Entry 5UHF (X-ray diffraction, 4.34 A resolution (low resolution: residue-level contacts below are approximate; hydrogen-bond / salt-bridge calls are withheld)); this record covers chains A and C of the 8 polymer chains in the assembly.

== Chain A ==
Protein: DNA-directed RNA polymerase subunit alpha
Organism: Mycobacterium tuberculosis (strain ATCC 25618 / H37Rv)
Notes: EC 2.7.7.6
UniProtKB: P9WGZ1 (RPOA_MYCTU); numbering as in UniProt (aligned over 1-347)
Chain sequence (347 residues; each row starts with the number of its first residue):
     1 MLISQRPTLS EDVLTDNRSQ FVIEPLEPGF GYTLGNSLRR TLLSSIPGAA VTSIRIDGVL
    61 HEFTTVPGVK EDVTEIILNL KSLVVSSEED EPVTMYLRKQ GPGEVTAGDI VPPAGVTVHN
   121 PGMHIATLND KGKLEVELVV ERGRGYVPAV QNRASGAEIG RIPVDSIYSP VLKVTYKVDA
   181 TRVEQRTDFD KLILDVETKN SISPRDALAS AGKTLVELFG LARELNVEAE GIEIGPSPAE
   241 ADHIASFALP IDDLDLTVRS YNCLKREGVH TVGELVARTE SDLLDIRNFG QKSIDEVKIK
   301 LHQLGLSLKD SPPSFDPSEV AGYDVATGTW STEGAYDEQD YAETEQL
Disordered / not traced: 1-2, 227-347

== Chain C ==
Protein: DNA-directed RNA polymerase subunit beta
Organism: Mycobacterium tuberculosis (strain ATCC 25618 / H37Rv)
Notes: EC 2.7.7.6
UniProtKB: P9WGY9 (RPOB_MYCTU); numbering as in UniProt (aligned over 1-1178)
Chain sequence (1178 residues; numbered 1 to 1178; the number before each row is that of its first residue):
     1 MLEGCILADS RQSKTAASPS PSRPQSSSNN SVPGAPNRVS FAKLREPLEV PGLLDVQTDS
    61 FEWLIGSPRW RESAAERGDV NPVGGLEEVL YELSPIEDFS GSMSLSFSDP RFDDVKAPVD
   121 ECKDKDMTYA APLFVTAEFI NNNTGEIKSQ TVFMGDFPMM TEKGTFIING TERVVVSQLV
   181 RSPGVYFDET IDKSTDKTLH SVKVIPSRGA WLEFDVDKRD TVGVRIDRKR RQPVTVLLKA
   241 LGWTSEQIVE RFGFSEIMRS TLEKDNTVGT DEALLDIYRK LRPGEPPTKE SAQTLLENLF
   301 FKEKRYDLAR VGRYKVNKKL GLHVGEPITS STLTEEDVVA TIEYLVRLHE GQTTMTVPGG
   361 VEVPVETDDI DHFGNRRLRT VGELIQNQIR VGMSRMERVV RERMTTQDVE AITPQTLINI
   421 RPVVAAIKEF FGTSQLSQFM DQNNPLSGLT HKRRLSALGP GGLSRERAGL EVRDVHPSHY
   481 GRMCPIETPE GPNIGLIGSL SVYARVNPFG FIETPYRKVV DGVVSDEIVY LTADEEDRHV
   541 VAQANSPIDA DGRFVEPRVL VRRKAGEVEY VPSSEVDYMD VSPRQMVSVA TAMIPFLEHD
   601 DANRALMGAN MQRQAVPLVR SEAPLVGTGM ELRAAIDAGD VVVAEESGVI EEVSADYITV
   661 MHDNGTRRTY RMRKFARSNH GTCANQCPIV DAGDRVEAGQ VIADGPCTDD GEMALGKNLL
   721 VAIMPWEGHN YEDAIILSNR LVEEDVLTSI HIEEHEIDAR DTKLGAEEIT RDIPNISDEV
   781 LADLDERGIV RIGAEVRDGD ILVGKVTPKG ETELTPEERL LRAIFGEKAR EVRDTSLKVP
   841 HGESGKVIGI RVFSREDEDE LPAGVNELVR VYVAQKRKIS DGDKLAGRHG NKGVIGKILP
   901 VEDMPFLADG TPVDIILNTH GVPRRMNIGQ ILETHLGWCA HSGWKVDAAK GVPDWAARLP
   961 DELLEAQPNA IVSTPVFDGA QEAELQGLLS CTLPNRDGDV LVDADGKAML FDGRSGEPFP
  1021 YPVTVGYMYI MKLHHLVDDK IHARSTGPYS MITQQPLGGK AQFGGQRFGE MECWAMQAYG
  1081 AAYTLQELLT IKSDDTVGRV KVYEAIVKGE NIPEPGIPES FKVLLKELQS LCLNVEVLSS
  1141 DGAAIELREG EDEDLERAAA NLGINLSRNE SASVEDLA
Disordered / not traced: 1-27, 1154-1178
Residues lining bound ligands: 88D (N-(2-methylphenyl)-Nalpha-(selenophene-2-carbonyl)-D-phenylalaninamide): Val-475, His-476, Pro-477, Arg-562, Arg-563, Gly-566, Glu-567, Val-568
UniProt features mapped onto this chain:
  - natural variant: Val-423 (V423A: In strain: vr1), Leu-436 (L436P: In strain: vr2), Ser-437 (S437T: In strain: vr3), Gln-438 to Asp-441 (sequence variant, change not given here; In strain: RJ49), Gln-438 (Q438L: In strain: vr4), Phe-439 (F439V: In strain: RJ37), Met-440 to Asn-443 (deletion: In strain: RJ55), Asp-441 (D441V: In strain: vr3), Leu-449 to Lys-452 (sequence variant, change not given here; In strain: RJ48), His-451 (H451D: In strain: vr5; H451L: In strain: SP28; H451N: In strain: vr6; H451P: In strain: vr8; H451Q: In strain: vr1; H451R: In strain: vr7), Ser-456 (S456L: In strain: vr11 and RJ37; S456Q: In strain: vr9; S456W: In strain: vr10), Leu-458 (L458P: In strain: vr12 and SP22)
  - mutagenesis: Glu-138 (E138R: Weakens interaction with TRCF and CarD), Ile-147 (I147A: Weakens interaction with TRCF and CarD), Lys-148 (K148A: Does not affect association with TRCF, but weakens interaction with CarD), Ser-149 (S149A: Does not affect association with TRCF, but weakens interaction with CarD)

== Interface between chain A and chain C ==
Pairs across the interface (72; chain A residue first):
  Arg-18(A) / Arg-996(C)
  Arg-18(A) / Asp-997(C)
  Tyr-32(A) / Phe-1011(C)
  Tyr-32(A) / Gly-1016(C)
  Tyr-32(A) / Glu-1017(C)
  Tyr-32(A) / Pro-1018(C)
  Thr-33(A) / Ser-1015(C)
  Thr-33(A) / Glu-1017(C)
  Asn-36(A) / Gly-1013(C)
  Asn-36(A) / Gly-1016(C)
  Arg-39(A) / Glu-902(C)
  Arg-39(A) / Phe-906(C)
  Arg-40(A) / Glu-902(C)
  Arg-40(A) / Asp-903(C)
  Arg-40(A) / Gly-1013(C)
  Arg-40(A) / Arg-1014(C)
  Leu-60(A) / Ile-792(C)
  Leu-60(A) / Gly-793(C)
  His-61(A) / Ile-792(C)
  His-61(A) / Gly-793(C)
  His-61(A) / Ile-848(C)
  Glu-62(A) / Lys-876(C)
  Phe-63(A) / Phe-675(C)
  Phe-63(A) / Ile-750(C)
  Phe-63(A) / Ile-848(C)
  Thr-64(A) / Phe-675(C)
  Thr-65(A) / Ala-655(C)
  Thr-65(A) / Asp-656(C)
  Thr-65(A) / Lys-674(C)
  Pro-67(A) / Asp-656(C)
  Gly-68(A) / Ser-654(C)
  Val-69(A) / Ser-654(C)
  Val-69(A) / Ala-655(C)
  Lys-70(A) / Ala-655(C)
  Lys-70(A) / Ile-689(C)
  Lys-70(A) / Val-690(C)
  Lys-70(A) / Asp-691(C)
  Glu-71(A) / Ala-655(C)
  Asp-72(A) / Lys-674(C)
  Asp-72(A) / Cys-687(C)
  Thr-74(A) / Val-619(C)
  Thr-74(A) / Phe-675(C)
  Leu-78(A) / Val-619(C)
  Leu-78(A) / Arg-620(C)
  Thr-127(A) / Asp-691(C)
  Asn-129(A) / Glu-652(C)
  Asn-129(A) / Val-653(C)
  Lys-131(A) / Glu-652(C)
  Tyr-146(A) / Val-742(C)
  Tyr-146(A) / Glu-743(C)
  Tyr-146(A) / Lys-878(C)
  Arg-153(A) / Glu-795(C)
  Arg-153(A) / Lys-846(C)
  Ile-159(A) / Asp-783(C)
  Ile-159(A) / Arg-791(C)
  Ile-159(A) / Gly-793(C)
  Ile-159(A) / Ala-794(C)
  Arg-161(A) / Lys-846(C)
  Ile-162(A) / Lys-846(C)
  Asp-165(A) / Asp-745(C)
  Asp-165(A) / Lys-878(C)
  Ile-167(A) / Glu-743(C)
  Lys-173(A) / Asp-909(C)
  Lys-173(A) / Gly-910(C)
  Lys-173(A) / Thr-911(C)
  Lys-173(A) / Arg-996(C)
  Val-174(A) / Gly-910(C)
  Thr-175(A) / Ala-908(C)
  Thr-175(A) / Asp-909(C)
  Thr-175(A) / Gly-910(C)
  Tyr-176(A) / Gly-1016(C)
  Glu-197(A) / Arg-996(C)
Other interface residues (no listed pair), chain A (43 interface residues in all): Gly-29, Leu-43, Ser-44, Val-66, Glu-75, Lys-81, Asp-130, Pro-163
Other interface residues (no listed pair), chain C (51 interface residues in all): Tyr-657, Asn-685, Pro-688, Val-847, Ala-874, Met-904, Pro-912, Asp-1012

== Summary ==
The interface between chain A and chain C involves 43 residues on one side and 51 on the other. Ligands of
chain C: compound 88D. From UniProt: 4 mutagenesis sites on chain C.
Chain A is DNA-directed RNA polymerase subunit alpha and chain C is DNA-directed RNA polymerase subunit beta,
both from Mycobacterium tuberculosis (strain ATCC 25618 / H37Rv); the structure, Crystal structure of
Mycobacterium tuberculosis transcription initiation complex in complex with D-IX336, was determined by X-ray
diffraction, deposited together with 5UH5, 5UH6, 5UH8, 5UH9, 5UHA, 5UHB and 4 further entries.
